PDB entry 7D3K | electron microscopy, 3.90 A resolution | chains H and L of the 6 polymer chains in the assembly

== Chain H ==
Name: B77 vh
Source organism: Bos taurus
Chain sequence (124 residues; row label = number of the first residue in the row):
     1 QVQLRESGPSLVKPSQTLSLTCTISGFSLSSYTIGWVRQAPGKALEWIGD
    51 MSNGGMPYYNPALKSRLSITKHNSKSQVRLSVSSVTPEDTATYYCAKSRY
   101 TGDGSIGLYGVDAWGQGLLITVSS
Disordered / not traced: 1-6, 116-124

== Chain L ==
Name: B77 vl
Source organism: Bos taurus
Chain sequence (123 residues; row label = number of the first residue in the row):
     1 WAQAVLTQPSSVSGSLGQRVSITCSGTYSNVGTGNYVSWFQQIPGSAPRT
    51 LIYSVTNRASGVPDRFSGSRSGHTATLTISSLQAEDEADYFCLSWQSGNT
   101 ALFGSGTTLTVLGDYKDDDDKGG
Disordered / not traced: 1-21, 45, 108-123

== Chain H / chain L interface ==
Contacting residue pairs (30; chain H residue first):
  Ala-44(H) / Gly-104(L)
  Leu-45(H) / Phe-91(L)  hydrophobic
  Leu-45(H) / Leu-93(L)  hydrophobic
  Leu-45(H) / Leu-102(L)
  Leu-45(H) / Gly-104(L)  hydrogen bond (backbone-backbone)
  Glu-46(H) / Leu-102(L)
  Trp-47(H) / Leu-102(L)  hydrophobic
  Pro-61(H) / Thr-100(L)
  Pro-61(H) / Ala-101(L)
  Tyr-94(H) / Pro-48(L)
  Tyr-94(H) / Arg-49(L)
  Cys-95(H) / Arg-49(L)  hydrogen bond (backbone-side chain)
  Ala-96(H) / Arg-49(L)
  Lys-97(H) / Leu-51(L)
  Ile-106(H) / Trp-95(L)  hydrophobic
  Ile-106(H) / Thr-100(L)
  Gly-107(H) / Trp-95(L)
  Gly-107(H) / Leu-102(L)
  Leu-108(H) / Trp-95(L)
  Leu-108(H) / Leu-102(L)
  Tyr-109(H) / Tyr-36(L)
  Tyr-109(H) / Trp-39(L)  hydrophobic
  Tyr-109(H) / Leu-93(L)  hydrophobic
  Tyr-109(H) / Leu-102(L)  hydrophobic
  Gly-110(H) / Tyr-36(L)
  Gly-110(H) / Tyr-53(L)  hydrogen bond (backbone-side chain)
  Val-111(H) / Tyr-36(L)  hydrophobic
  Val-111(H) / Tyr-53(L)
  Asp-112(H) / Tyr-36(L)  hydrogen bond
  Asp-112(H) / Tyr-53(L)
Interface residues without a listed pair, chain H (20 interface residues in all): Gln-39, Lys-43, Asn-60, Arg-99
Interface residues without a listed pair, chain L (19 interface residues in all): Val-37, Ser-38, Val-55, Arg-58, Phe-103, Ser-105

== Overview ==
20 residues of chain H and 19 residues of chain L are in contact; the contacts include 4 hydrogen bonds. Polar
pairs include Cys-95(H)/Arg-49(L), Gly-110(H)/Tyr-53(L) and Asp-112(H)/Tyr-36(L).
Here chain H is B77 vh and chain L is B77 vl, both from Bos taurus. Entry 7D3K (Foot and mouth disease virus
O/tibet/99-bound the single chain fragmen antibody B77) was determined by electron microscopy (same
publication as 7D3L, 7D3M and 7D3R).
